1PXV - chains A and C; structure by X-ray diffraction, 1.80 A resolution.

== Chain A ==
Protein: cysteine protease
Organism: Staphylococcus aureus
Notes: EC 3.4.22.-
UniProtKB: Q70UQ8 (SSPB_STAAU); residue numbers follow UniProt; this construct covers 220-393
Sequence (183 residues; numbered 211 to 393; the number before each row is that of its first residue):
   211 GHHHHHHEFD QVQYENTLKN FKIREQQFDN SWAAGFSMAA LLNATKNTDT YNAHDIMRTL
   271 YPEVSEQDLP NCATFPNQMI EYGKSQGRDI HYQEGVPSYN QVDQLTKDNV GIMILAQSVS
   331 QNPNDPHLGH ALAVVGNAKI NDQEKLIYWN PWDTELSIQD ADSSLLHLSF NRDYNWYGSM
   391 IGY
Differences from the reference sequence: cloning artifact (211, 218-219); expression tag (212-217); engineered mutation Ala243 (Cys in Q70UQ8)
What the authors report for this chain:
  - catalytic residues: Ala243, His340
  - catalytic residues: Gln237 (citing earlier work)

== Chain C ==
Protein: cysteine protease Inhibitor
Organism: Staphylococcus aureus
Notes: EC 3.4.22.-
UniProtKB: Q9EYW6 (SSPC_STAAU); residues 1-109 here = UniProt positions 1-109
Sequence (111 residues; row label = number of the first residue in the row; numbers below 1 keep their minus sign (Gly-1 is residue -1)):
    -1 GSMYQLQFIN LVYDTTKLTH LEQTNINLFI GNWSNHQLQK SICIRHGDDT SHNQYHILFI
    59 DTAHQRIKFS SFDNEEIIYI LDYDDTQHIL MQTSSKQGIG TSRPIVYERL V
Differences from the reference sequence: cloning artifact (-1 to 0)
What the authors report for this chain:
  - contacts within the chain: Ser92-Thr99 (hydrogen bond)
  - mutagenesis - G98A (5 1 M), G98R (greater than 100 M): decreased binding to cysteine protease (chain A)

== Interface between chain A and chain C ==
Pairs across the interface (51; chain A residue first):
  Gln236(A) - Arg101(C)
  Gln237(A) - Thr99(C)  hydrogen bond (side chain-backbone)
  Gln237(A) - Ser100(C)
  Gln237(A) - Arg101(C)
  Phe238(A) - Ser100(C)
  Phe238(A) - Arg101(C)  hydrogen bond (backbone-backbone)
  Phe238(A) - Ile103(C)
  Asp239(A) - Leu36(C)
  Asp239(A) - Lys38(C)
  Asp239(A) - Ile103(C)
  Asn240(A) - Ser100(C)
  Ser241(A) - Gly98(C)
  Asn281(A) - Ile75(C)
  Ala283(A) - Ser93(C)
  Ala283(A) - Ile97(C)
  Thr284(A) - Gly96(C)
  Thr284(A) - Ile97(C)  hydrogen bond (backbone-backbone)
  Phe285(A) - Gln95(C)
  Pro286(A) - Ile97(C)  hydrophobic
  Leu325(A) - Ile97(C)  hydrophobic
  Asn332(A) - Phe57(C)
  Asn334(A) - Leu56(C)
  Asn334(A) - Phe57(C)
  Asp335(A) - Phe57(C)
  Asp335(A) - Lys66(C)  salt bridge
  Pro336(A) - Lys66(C)  hydrogen bond (backbone-side chain)
  Leu338(A) - Ile78(C)  hydrophobic
  Leu338(A) - Ser92(C)
  Leu338(A) - Thr99(C)
  Gly339(A) - Ile97(C)
  Gly339(A) - Gly98(C)  hydrogen bond (backbone-backbone)
  Gly339(A) - Thr99(C)  hydrogen bond (backbone-side chain)
  His340(A) - Ile97(C)
  His340(A) - Gly98(C)
  His340(A) - Thr99(C)  hydrogen bond (side chain-backbone)
  Ala341(A) - Ile97(C)
  Trp362(A) - Gln90(C)
  Trp362(A) - Thr99(C)  hydrogen bond (side chain-backbone)
  Trp362(A) - Ser100(C)  hydrogen bond (side chain-backbone)
  Trp362(A) - Arg101(C)  hydrogen bond (backbone-side chain)
  Trp362(A) - Pro102(C)
  Phe380(A) - Leu88(C)  hydrophobic
  Phe380(A) - Arg101(C)
  Phe380(A) - Pro102(C)  hydrophobic
  Arg382(A) - Arg64(C)
  Arg382(A) - Asp80(C)  salt bridge
  Arg382(A) - Leu88(C)
  Arg382(A) - Gln90(C)  hydrogen bond
  Arg382(A) - Pro102(C)
  Tyr384(A) - Thr99(C)
  Tyr387(A) - Ile97(C)
Also at the interface, not in a pair above, chain A (27 interface residues in all): Ala243, Met289
Also at the interface, not in a pair above, chain C (24 interface residues in all): Ile76, Thr91
From the paper, about this interface:
  - specific contacts: Gln236(A)-Arg101(C), Phe238(A)-Arg101(C), Asp239(A)-Lys38(C), Thr284(A)-Ile97(C) (hydrogen bond), Pro286(A)-Ile97(C) (hydrophobic contact), Met289(A)-Ile97(C) (hydrophobic contact), Leu325(A)-Ile97(C) (hydrophobic contact), Asp335(A)-Lys66(C) (salt bridge), Gly339(A)-Gly98(C), Ala341(A)-Ile97(C) (hydrophobic contact), Trp362(A)-Thr99(C) (hydrogen bond), Phe380(A)-Arg101(C), Arg382(A)-Asp80(C) (salt bridge), Tyr387(A)-Ile97(C) (hydrophobic contact), Thr99(C)-Gly339(A) (hydrogen bond), Arg101(C)-Trp362(A) (hydrogen bond)
  - interface residues, chain C: Ile97(C)
  - hot spots on chain C (mutagenesis) - G98A (5 1 M), G98R (100 M): decreased binding to cysteine protease (chain A)

== Overview ==
The interface between chain A and chain C involves 27 residues on one side and 24 on the other, with 11
hydrogen bonds and 2 salt bridges. Among the polar pairs are Asp335(A)-Lys66(C), Arg382(A)-Asp80(C) and
Gln237(A)-Thr99(C). The authors report contacts between Gln236(A) and Arg101(C), Phe238(A) and Arg101(C) and
Asp239(A) and Lys38(C) among others; hydrogen bonds between Thr284(A) and Ile97(C), Trp362(A) and Thr99(C) and
Thr99(C) and Gly339(A) among others; hydrophobic contacts between Pro286(A) and Ile97(C), Met289(A) and
Ile97(C) and Leu325(A) and Ile97(C) among others. From the paper: catalytic residues Ala243(A), His340(A) and
Gln237(A); G98A and G98R of chain C reduce binding to cysteine protease (chain A).
Here chain A is cysteine protease and chain C is cysteine protease Inhibitor, both from Staphylococcus aureus.
Entry 1PXV (The staphostatin-staphopain complex: a forward binding inhibitor in complex with its target
cysteine protease) was determined by X-ray diffraction.
